PDB entry 8T6C | X-ray diffraction, 1.92 A resolution | chains D and H of the 8 polymer chains in the assembly

# Chain D
Protein: T33-18.2 : B
Organism: synthetic construct
Amino-acid sequence (119 residues; row label = number of the first residue in the row; numbering starts at 0):
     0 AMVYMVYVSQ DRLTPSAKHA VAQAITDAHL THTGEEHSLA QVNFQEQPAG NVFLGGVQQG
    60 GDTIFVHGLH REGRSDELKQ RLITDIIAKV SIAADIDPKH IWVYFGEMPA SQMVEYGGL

# Chain H
Protein: T33-18.2 : A
Organism: synthetic construct
Amino-acid sequence (110 residues; numbered 1 to 110; the number before each row is that of its first residue):
     1 MSLILVYSTF PNLLEAKLIG LKLLKKRLIA CFNAFEITSA YWEKGRIRTR REWAAIFKTT
    61 EEKEKELYEE LRKLHPYETP AIFTLKVENV LTEYMNWLRE SVGSHHHHHH
Unresolved in the structure: 1, 104-110

# Interface between chain D and chain H
Contacting residue pairs - 13 pairs, chain D then chain H:
  R80(D) with L13(H); W53(H)
  T83(D) with L14(H)
  D84(D) with K17(H)
  I86(D) with L14(H), hydrophobic
  A87(D) with L14(H), hydrophobic; L18(H); L21(H), hydrophobic
  S90(D) with L18(H)
  I91(D) with L18(H), hydrophobic; K22(H); K25(H)
  P97(D) with L18(H), hydrophobic
Also at the interface, not in a pair above, chain D (9 interface residues in all): K88

# Overview
The interface between chain D and chain H involves 9 residues on one side and 8 on the other.
Here chain D is T33-18.2 : B and chain H is T33-18.2 : A, both from synthetic construct. Entry 8T6C (Crystal
structure of T33-18.2: Deep-learning sequence design of co-assembling tetrahedron protein nanoparticles) was
determined by X-ray diffraction together with 8T6E and 8T6N from the same study.
